Entry 7AQQ (electron microscopy, 3.06 A resolution); this record covers chains A and J of the 21 polymer chains in the assembly.

[Chain A]
Name: NADH-ubiquinone oxidoreductase chain 3
Source organism: Arabidopsis thaliana
Notes: EC 7.1.1.2
UniProtKB: P92533 (NU3M_ARATH); residues 1-119 here = UniProt positions 1-119
Amino-acid sequence (119 residues; each row starts with the number of its first residue):
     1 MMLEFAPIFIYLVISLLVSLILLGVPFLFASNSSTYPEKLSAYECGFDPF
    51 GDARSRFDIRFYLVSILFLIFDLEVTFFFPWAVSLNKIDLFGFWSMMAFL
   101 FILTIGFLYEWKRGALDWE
Disordered / not traced: 30-55, 119

[Chain J]
Name: NADH-ubiquinone oxidoreductase chain 6
Source organism: Arabidopsis thaliana
Notes: EC 7.1.1.2
UniProtKB: A0A2P2CLG1 (A0A2P2CLG1_ARATH); residues 1-205 here = UniProt positions 1-205
Amino-acid sequence (205 residues; row label = number of the first residue in the row):
     1 MILSVLSSLALVSGLMVVRAKNPVHSVLFFILVFCDTSGLLLLLGLDFFA
    51 MIFLVVYIGAIAVLFLFVVMMFHIQIAEIHEEVLRYLPVSGIIGLIFWWE
   101 MFFILDNESIPLLPTQRNTTSLRYTVYAGKVRSWTNLETLGNLLYTYYFV
   151 WFLVSSLILLVAMIGAIVLTMHRTTKVKRQDVFRRNAIDFRRTIMRRTTD
   201 PLTIY
Disordered / not traced: 78-104, 175-205

[Interface between chain A and chain J]
Contacting residue pairs (68):
  Met2(A) - Leu42(J)
  Met2(A) - Gly45(J)
  Met2(A) - Asp47(J)
  Phe5(A) - Leu42(J)  hydrophobic
  Arg56(A) - Met71(J)
  Phe57(A) - Met71(J)
  Asp58(A) - Met71(J)
  Ile59(A) - Thr170(J)
  Phe61(A) - Phe67(J)
  Tyr62(A) - Leu64(J)  hydrophobic
  Tyr62(A) - Thr170(J)
  Leu63(A) - Thr170(J)
  Leu63(A) - Met171(J)  hydrophobic
  Ser65(A) - Leu64(J)
  Ser65(A) - Phe67(J)
  Ile66(A) - Leu64(J)  hydrophobic
  Ile66(A) - Ala166(J)  hydrophobic
  Phe68(A) - Gly59(J)
  Phe68(A) - Ala60(J)  hydrophobic
  Leu69(A) - Ala60(J)  hydrophobic
  Leu69(A) - Ile61(J)  hydrophobic
  Ile70(A) - Leu159(J)  hydrophobic
  Ile70(A) - Met163(J)  hydrophobic
  Phe71(A) - Met163(J)  hydrophobic
  Asp72(A) - Val55(J)
  Asp72(A) - Ala60(J)
  Leu73(A) - Leu159(J)  hydrophobic
  Thr76(A) - Ile52(J)
  Thr76(A) - Val56(J)
  Phe77(A) - Tyr145(J)  hydrogen bond (backbone-side chain)
  Phe77(A) - Phe152(J)  hydrophobic
  Phe79(A) - Leu137(J)
  Pro80(A) - Phe48(J)  hydrophobic
  Pro80(A) - Leu137(J)
  Pro80(A) - Gly141(J)
  Pro80(A) - Tyr145(J)
  Trp81(A) - Tyr145(J)  hydrogen bond (backbone-side chain)
  Val83(A) - Leu137(J)  hydrophobic
  Ser84(A) - Gly141(J)  hydrogen bond (side chain-backbone)
  Ser84(A) - Asn142(J)
  Lys87(A) - Trp134(J)
  Lys87(A) - Glu138(J)  salt bridge
  Lys87(A) - Asn142(J)
  Ile88(A) - Gly141(J)
  Ile88(A) - Asn142(J)
  Ile88(A) - Thr146(J)
  Phe91(A) - Thr146(J)
  Phe91(A) - Phe149(J)  hydrophobic
  Gly92(A) - Tyr145(J)
  Gly92(A) - Thr146(J)
  Ser95(A) - Tyr145(J)  hydrogen bond (side chain-backbone)
  Ser95(A) - Phe149(J)
  Ser95(A) - Leu153(J)
  Met96(A) - Tyr145(J)  hydrophobic
  Met96(A) - Phe152(J)  hydrophobic
  Phe99(A) - Phe152(J)  hydrophobic
  Phe99(A) - Ser156(J)
  Ile102(A) - Ser156(J)
  Ile102(A) - Leu160(J)  hydrophobic
  Gly106(A) - Leu160(J)
  Tyr109(A) - Ile164(J)  hydrophobic
  Tyr109(A) - Ile167(J)  hydrophobic
  Tyr109(A) - Val168(J)
  Glu110(A) - Met163(J)
  Glu110(A) - Ile167(J)
  Arg113(A) - Ile167(J)
  Arg113(A) - Arg173(J)
  Gly114(A) - Arg173(J)
Other interface residues (no listed pair), chain A (44 interface residues in all): Met1, Phe9, Phe78, Ala98, Leu103, Phe107, Ala115
Other interface residues (no listed pair), chain J (42 interface residues in all): Met51, Val68, Phe72, Thr135, Leu144, Ser155, Leu157, Ala162

[In short]
44 residues of chain A face 42 of chain J across their interface; the contacts include 4 hydrogen bonds and 1
salt bridge. Among the polar pairs are Lys87(A)-Glu138(J), Phe77(A)-Tyr145(J) and Trp81(A)-Tyr145(J).
Here chain A is NADH-ubiquinone oxidoreductase chain 3 and chain J is NADH-ubiquinone oxidoreductase chain 6,
both from Arabidopsis thaliana. Entry 7AQQ (Cryo-EM structure of Arabidopsis thaliana Complex-I (membrane
core)) was determined by electron microscopy (same publication as 7AQR, 7AQW, 7AR7, 7AR8, 7AR9, 7ARB, 7ARC and
7ARD).
